9IMS - chains A and B; structure by X-ray diffraction, 2.27 A resolution.

== Chain A (and B) ==
Molecule: Nonaprenyl diphosphate synthase
From: Mycobacterium tuberculosis H37Rv
Notes: EC 2.5.1.85, 2.5.1.10, 2.5.1.29; chain B of this document is another copy of the same molecule, construct and numbering; everything in this record applies to it too
Reference sequence: O06428 (NPPPS_MYCTU); numbering as in UniProt (aligned over 1-335)
Chain sequence (335 residues; row label = number of the first residue in the row):
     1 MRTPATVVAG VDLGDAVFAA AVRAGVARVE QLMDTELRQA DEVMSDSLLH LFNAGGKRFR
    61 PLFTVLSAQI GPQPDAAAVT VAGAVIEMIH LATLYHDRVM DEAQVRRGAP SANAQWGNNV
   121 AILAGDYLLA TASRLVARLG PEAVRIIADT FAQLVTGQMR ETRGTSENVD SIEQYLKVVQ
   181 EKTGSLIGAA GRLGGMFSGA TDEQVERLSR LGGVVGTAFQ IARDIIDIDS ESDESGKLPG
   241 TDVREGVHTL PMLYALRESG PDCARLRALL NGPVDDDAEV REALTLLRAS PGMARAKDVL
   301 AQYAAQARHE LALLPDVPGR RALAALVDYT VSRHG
Not modelled in the structure: 1-3, 42-43, 49-54, 102-116, 163-168, 231-238, 260, 267-275, 335 (chain B: 1-4, 40-46, 102-114, 163-168, 231-238, 261-267, 333-335)
Construct notes: engineered mutation Arg98 (Asp in O06428), Arg223 (Asp in O06428)
UniProt features mapped onto this chain:
  - motif: Asp97, Val99 to Asp101 (DDXXD motif)
  - binding site (isopentenyl diphosphate): Lys57, Arg60, His90, Arg107
  - binding site (Mg(2+)): Asp97, Asp101

== Chain A / chain B interface ==
Contacting residue pairs - 48 pairs, chain A then chain B:
  Ala40(A) - Arg160(B)
  Asp41(A) - Met159(B)
  His96(A) - His96(B)
  His96(A) - Asp126(B)  salt bridge
  Val99(A) - Asn118(B)
  Val99(A) - Asn119(B)
  Val99(A) - Ile122(B)  hydrophobic
  Met100(A) - Asn119(B)  hydrogen bond (backbone-side chain)
  Met100(A) - Ile122(B)  hydrophobic
  Gly117(A) - Asp101(B)
  Asn118(A) - Val99(B)
  Asn118(A) - Met100(B)  hydrogen bond (side chain-backbone)
  Asn118(A) - Asp101(B)  hydrogen bond (backbone-side chain)
  Asn118(A) - Asn118(B)
  Asn119(A) - His96(B)
  Asn119(A) - Asp97(B)
  Asn119(A) - Val99(B)  hydrogen bond (side chain-backbone)
  Asn119(A) - Asp101(B)  hydrogen bond (backbone-side chain)
  Ile122(A) - His96(B)
  Ile122(A) - Val99(B)  hydrophobic
  Ile122(A) - Ile122(B)  hydrophobic
  Leu123(A) - Val155(B)
  Leu123(A) - Gln158(B)
  Asp126(A) - His96(B)  salt bridge
  Asp126(A) - Leu129(B)
  Asp126(A) - Phe151(B)
  Asp126(A) - Val155(B)
  Tyr127(A) - Ala152(B)  hydrophobic
  Tyr127(A) - Val155(B)  hydrophobic
  Ala130(A) - Ala148(B)
  Ala130(A) - Phe151(B)  hydrophobic
  Ala130(A) - Ala152(B)
  Ser133(A) - Val144(B)
  Ser133(A) - Ala148(B)
  Arg134(A) - Ala148(B)
  Ala137(A) - Pro141(B)
  Gly140(A) - Pro141(B)
  Pro141(A) - Pro141(B)
  Val144(A) - Ala137(B)  hydrophobic
  Val144(A) - Val144(B)  hydrophobic
  Ala148(A) - Ser133(B)
  Phe151(A) - Ser133(B)
  Val155(A) - Asp126(B)
  Val155(A) - Tyr127(B)  hydrophobic
  Val155(A) - Ala130(B)  hydrophobic
  Gln158(A) - Leu123(B)
  Met159(A) - Gln39(B)
  Met159(A) - Leu123(B)  hydrophobic
Interface residues without a listed pair, chain A (28 interface residues in all): Gln39, Val120, Ala152, Thr162
Interface residues without a listed pair, chain B (30 interface residues in all): Leu48, Arg134, Arg145, Asp149, Thr156

== In short ==
28 residues of chain A and 30 residues of chain B are in contact, with 5 hydrogen bonds and 2 salt bridges.
Polar pairs include His96(A)-Asp126(B), Met100(A)-Asn119(B) and Asn118(A)-Met100(B). From UniProt: 4
isopentenyl diphosphate-binding residues and Mg2+-binding residues Asp97(A) and Asp101(A) on chain A.
Both chains are Nonaprenyl diphosphate synthase (Mycobacterium tuberculosis H37Rv). Entry 9IMS (Crystal
structure of C45 isoprenyl diphosphate synthase Rv0562 variant D98R/D223R from Mycobacterium tuberculosis) was
determined by X-ray diffraction together with 9IMQ, 9IMR and 9KUQ from the same study.
